PDB entry 5FDK | X-ray diffraction, 3.21 A resolution | chains C and H of the 6 polymer chains in the assembly

[Chain C]
Protein: Holliday junction resolvase RecU
Source organism: Bacillus subtilis
Notes: EC 3.1.22.-
UniProt: P39792 (RECU_BACSU); residue numbers follow UniProt; this construct covers 1-199
Amino-acid sequence (199 residues; numbered 1 to 199; the number before each row is that of its first residue):
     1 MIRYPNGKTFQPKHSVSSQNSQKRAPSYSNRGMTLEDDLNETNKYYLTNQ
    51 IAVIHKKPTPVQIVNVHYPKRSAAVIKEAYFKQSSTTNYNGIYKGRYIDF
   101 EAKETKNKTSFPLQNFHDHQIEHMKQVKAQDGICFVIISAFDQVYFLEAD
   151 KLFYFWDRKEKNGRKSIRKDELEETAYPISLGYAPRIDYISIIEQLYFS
Unresolved in the structure: 1-25
Sequence notes: engineered mutation Asn88 (Asp in P39792)
Swiss-Prot annotation at these positions:
  - binding site (Mg(2+)): Thr86, Glu101, Gln120
  - site: Lys103 (Transition state stabilizer)
  - mutagenesis: Met1 to Gly32 (Greatly increased sensitivity to DNA-damaging agents, chromosome segregation defects. Binds DNA but cannot cleave a Holliday junction), Pro5 (P5A: No phenotype), Arg31 (R31A: Greatly increased sensitivity to DNA-damaging agents, chromosome segregation defects. Binds DNA and is able to cleave a Holliday junction), Glu36 (E36A/Q: Loss of activity), Lys56 (K56A: Cleaves Holliday junctions, no interaction with RecA, greatly increased sensitivity to DNA-damaging agents), Arg71 (R71A: Cleaves Holliday junctions, no interaction with RecA, greatly increased sensitivity to DNA-damaging agents), Asp99 (D99A: Reduces Holliday junction resolution activity 6-fold), Glu101 (E101A: Loss of Holliday junction resolution activity)
Reported in the primary citation:
  - binding site for palindromic DNA: Lys165, Ser166
  - binding site for palindromic DNA: Phe81 (proposed by the authors, not directly observed)
  - catalytic residues: Glu101 (from molecular simulation)
  - catalytic residues: Lys103 (citing earlier work)
  - binding site for palindromic DNA (chain H): Tyr68 (proposed by the authors, not directly observed)

[Chain H]
Molecule: palindromic DNA
Sequence (12 nucleotides; row label = number of the first residue in the row):
     1 ACGCAATTGCGT
Unresolved in the structure: 12

[How chain C and chain H interact]
Residue-residue contacts - 5 pairs, chain C then chain H:
  Thr109(C) - DA5(H)  hydrogen bond to the phosphate
  Ser110(C) - DA5(H)  hydrogen bond to the phosphate
  Lys165(C) - DA6(H)  hydrogen bond to the phosphate
  Ser166(C) - DA6(H)  hydrogen bond to the phosphate
  Arg168(C) - DA5(H)  phosphate contact
Also at the interface, not in a pair above, chain C (7 interface residues in all): Gln114, Arg164
Also at the interface, not in a pair above, chain H (4 interface residues in all): DC4, DT7

[Summary]
The interface between chain C and chain H involves 7 residues on one side and 4 on the other; the contacts
include 4 hydrogen bonds. Polar contacts include Thr109(C)-DA5(H), Ser110(C)-DA5(H) and Lys165(C)-DA6(H). The
paper reports catalytic residues Glu101(C) and Lys103(C); a binding site for palindromic DNA at Lys165(C),
Ser166(C) and Phe81(C).
Here chain C is Holliday junction resolvase RecU (Bacillus subtilis) and chain H is palindromic DNA. Entry
5FDK (Crystal structure of RecU(D88N) in complex with palindromic DNA duplex) was determined by X-ray
diffraction.
